Entry 7RU8 (electron microscopy, 3.80 A resolution); this record covers chains H and C of the 3 polymer chains in the assembly.

# Chain H
Protein: CC6.30 Fab heavy chain Fv
From: Homo sapiens
Notes: antibody fragment or engineered binder
Chain sequence (125 residues; numbered 1 to 113 plus 12 insertion-coded residues; the number before each row is that of its first residue; a row labelled like 82A-82C holds insertion residues (82A, then the next letters in order)):
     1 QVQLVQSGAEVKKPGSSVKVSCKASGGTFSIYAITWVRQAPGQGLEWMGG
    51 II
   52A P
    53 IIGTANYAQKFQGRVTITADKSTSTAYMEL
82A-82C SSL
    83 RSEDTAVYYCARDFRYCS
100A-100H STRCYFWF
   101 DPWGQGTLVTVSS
Unresolved in the structure: 113
Disulfide bonds: Cys22-Cys92, Cys99-Cys100D

# Chain C
Protein: Spike glycoprotein
From: Severe acute respiratory syndrome coronavirus 2
UniProtKB: P0DTC2 (SPIKE_SARS2); numbering as in UniProt (aligned over 1-1208)
Chain sequence (1280 residues; each row starts with the number of its first residue):
     1 MFVFLVLLPLVSSQCVNLTTRTQLPPAYTNSFTRGVYYPDKVFRSSVLHS
    51 TQDLFLPFFSNVTWFHAIHVSGTNGTKRFDNPVLPFNDGVYFASTEKSNI
   101 IRGWIFGTTLDSKTQSLLIVNNATNVVIKVCEFQFCNDPFLGVYYHKNNK
   151 SWMESEFRVYSSANNCTFEYVSQPFLMDLEGKQGNFKNLREFVFKNIDGY
   201 FKIYSKHTPINLVRDLPQGFSALEPLVDLPIGINITRFQTLLALHRSYLT
   251 PGDSSSGWTAGAAAYYVGYLQPRTFLLKYNENGTITDAVDCALDPLSETK
   301 CTLKSFTVEKGIYQTSNFRVQPTESIVRFPNITNLCPFGEVFNATRFASV
   351 YAWNRKRISNCVADYSVLYNSASFSTFKCYGVSPTKLNDLCFTNVYADSF
   401 VIRGDEVRQIAPGQTGKIADYNYKLPDDFTGCVIAWNSNNLDSKVGGNYN
   451 YLYRLFRKSNLKPFERDISTEIYQAGSTPCNGVEGFNCYFPLQSYGFQPT
   501 NGVGYQPYRVVVLSFELLHAPATVCGPKKSTNLVKNKCVNFNFNGLTGTG
   551 VLTESNKKFLPFQQFGRDIADTTDAVRDPQTLEILDITPCSFGGVSVITP
   601 GTNTSNQVAVLYQDVNCTEVPVAIHADQLTPTWRVYSTGSNVFQTRAGCL
   651 IGAEHVNNSYECDIPIGAGICASYQTQTNSPGSASSVASQSIIAYTMSLG
   701 AENSCAYSNNSIAIPTNFTISVTTEILPVSMTKTSVDCTMYICGDSTECS
   751 NLLLQYGSFCTQLNRALTGIAVEQDKNTQEVFAQVKQIYKTPPIKDFGGF
   801 NFSQILPDPSKPSKRSPIEDLLFNKVTLADAGFIKQYGDCLGDIAARDLI
   851 CAQKFNGLTVLPPLLTDEMIAQYTSALLAGTICSGWTFGAGPALQIPFPM
   901 QMAYRFNGIGVTQNVLYENQKLIANQFNSAIGKIQDSLSSTPSALGKLQD
   951 VVNQNAQALNTLVKQLSSNFGAISSVLNDILSRLDPPEAEVQIDRLITGR
  1001 LQSLQTYVTQQLIRAAEIRASANLAATKMSECVLGQSKRVDFCGKGYHLM
  1051 SFPQSAPHGVVFLHVTYVPAQEKNFTTAPAICHDGKAHFPREGVFVSNGT
  1101 HWFVTQRNFYEPQIITTDNTFVSGNCDVVIGIVNNTVYDPLQPELDSFKE
  1151 ELDKYFKNHTSPDVDLGDISGINASVVNIQKEIDRLNEVAKNLNESLIDL
  1201 QELGKYEQGSGYIPEAPRDGQAYVRKDGEWVLLSTFLGRSLEVLFQGPGS
  1251 AWSHPQFEKGGGSGGGGSGGSAWSHPQFEK
Unresolved in the structure: 1-332, 388-394, 427-428, 516-1280
Disulfide bonds: Cys336-Cys361, Cys379-Cys432, Cys480-Cys488
Glycans and other covalent adducts: N-acetylglucosamine (NAG) linked to Asn343
Construct notes: engineered mutation Gly682 (Arg in P0DTC2), Ser683 (Arg in P0DTC2), Ser685 (Arg in P0DTC2), Cys705 (Val in P0DTC2), Pro817 (Phe in P0DTC2), Cys883 (Thr in P0DTC2), Pro892 (Ala in P0DTC2), Pro899 (Ala in P0DTC2), Pro942 (Ala in P0DTC2), Pro986 (Lys in P0DTC2), Pro987 (Val in P0DTC2); expression tag (1209-1280)
Curated features (UniProtKB/Swiss-Prot):
  - region: Asn280 to Cys301 (Putative superantigen), Arg403 to Asp405 (Integrin-binding motif), Asn448 to Phe456 (Immunodominant HLA epitope recognized by the CD8+), Pro681, Ala684 (Putative superantigen), Ser816 to Tyr837 (Fusion peptide 1), Lys835 to Phe855 (Fusion peptide 2), Asp1163 to Glu1202 (Heptad repeat 2)
  - site: Arg815, Ser816 (Cleavage)
  - glycosylation: Asn17 (N-linked (GlcNAc...) (complex) asparagine), Asn61 (N-linked (GlcNAc...) (hybrid) asparagine), Asn74 (N-linked (GlcNAc...) (complex) asparagine), Asn122 (N-linked (GlcNAc...) (hybrid) asparagine), Asn149 (N-linked (GlcNAc...) (complex) asparagine), Asn165 (N-linked (GlcNAc...) (complex) asparagine), Asn234 (N-linked (GlcNAc...) (high mannose) asparagine), Asn282 (N-linked (GlcNAc...) (complex) asparagine), Thr323 (O-linked (GalNAc) threonine), Ser325 (O-linked (HexNAc...) serine), Asn331 (N-linked (GlcNAc...) (complex) asparagine), Asn343 (N-linked (GlcNAc...) (complex) asparagine), Asn603 (N-linked (GlcNAc...) (hybrid) asparagine), Asn616 (N-linked (GlcNAc...) (complex) asparagine), Asn657 (N-linked (GlcNAc...) (complex) asparagine), Thr676 (O-linked (GlcNAc...) threonine), Thr678 (O-linked (GlcNAc...) threonine), Asn709 (N-linked (GlcNAc...) (high mannose) asparagine), Asn717 (N-linked (GlcNAc...) (hybrid) asparagine), Asn801 (N-linked (GlcNAc...) (hybrid) asparagine) and 6 more in UniProt
  - natural variant: Leu5 (L5F: In strain: Iota/B.1.526), Ser13 (S13I: In strain: Epsilon/B.1.427/B.1.429), Leu18 (L18F: In strain: Beta/B.1.351, Gamma/P.1 and 1 more), Thr19 (T19I: In strain: Omicron/BQ.1.1, Omicron/XBB.1.5 and 1 more; T19R: In strain: Delta/B.1.617.2, Omicron/BA.2 and 4 more), Thr20 (T20N: In strain: Gamma/P.1), Leu24 to Ala27 (sequence variant, change not given here; In strain: Omicron/BA.2, Omicron/BA.2.12.1 and 6 more), Pro26 (P26S: In strain: Gamma/P.1), Gln52 (Q52H: In strain: Omicron/EG.5.1), Ala67 (A67V: In strain: Eta/B.1.525, Omicron/BA.1), His69 to Val70 (deletion: In strain: Alpha/B.1.1.7, Eta/B.1.525 and 5 more), Gly75 (G75V: In strain: Lambda/C.37), Thr76 (T76I: In strain: Lambda/C.37), 82 further natural variant entries in UniProt
  - mutagenesis: His69 to Val70 (Increased incorporation of cleaved spike into virions), Asn121 (N121Q: Partial loss of biliverdin affinity), Arg190 (R190K: Partial loss of biliverdin affinity), Asn234 (N234Q: Increased resistance to neutralizing antibodies), Asn331 (N331Q: Reduced viral infectivity), Asn343 (N343Q: Reduced viral infectivity), Leu452 (L452R: Increased resistance to neutralizing antibodies. Decreases HLA binding to NF9 epitope. Increased binding affinity to human ACE2), Tyr453 (Y453F: Decreased HLA binding to NF9 epitope. Increased binding affinity to human ACE2), Ala475 (A475V: Increased resistance to neutralizing antibodies), Val483 (V483A: Increased resistance to neutralizing antibodies), Glu484 (E484D: Increased replication in human TMEM106B overexpressing cells), Phe490 (F490L: Increased resistance to neutralizing antibodies and human covalescent sera neutralization), 12 further mutagenesis entries in UniProt
From the paper describing this entry:
  - mutagenesis - E484K: abolished binding to eCC6.30 variants

# How chain H and chain C interact
Pairs across the interface - 31 pairs, chain H then chain C:
  Gln1(H) with Gly446(C)
  Gly27(H) with Tyr449(C)
  Thr28(H) with Tyr449(C), hydrogen bond (backbone-backbone); Ser494(C), hydrogen bond
  Ile31(H) with Leu452(C), hydrophobic; Phe490(C), hydrophobic; Leu492(C); Ser494(C)
  Tyr32(H) with Ser494(C)
  Trp47(H) with Glu484(C)
  Ile52(H) with Phe490(C), hydrophobic
  Ile53(H) with Leu452(C), hydrophobic; Thr470(C); Phe490(C), hydrophobic
  Ile54(H) with Thr470(C); Ile472(C), hydrophobic; Phe490(C), hydrophobic
  Asn58(H) with Gly482(C), hydrogen bond (side chain-backbone)
  Arg97(H) with Phe490(C); Leu492(C), hydrogen bond (side chain-backbone); Gln493(C), hydrogen bond
  Cys99(H) with Leu455(C), hydrophobic; Gln493(C), hydrogen bond
  Thr100B(H) with Phe456(C); Tyr489(C)
  Arg100C(H) with Asn487(C), hydrogen bond; Tyr489(C)
  Cys100D(H) with Phe456(C), hydrophobic; Tyr489(C)
  Phe100F(H) with Gly485(C); Phe486(C), hydrophobic
Also at the interface, not in a pair above, chain H (21 interface residues in all): Gly26, Ala33, Thr35, Asp95, Ser100A
Also at the interface, not in a pair above, chain C (20 interface residues in all): Tyr351, Val445, Val483
From the paper, about this interface:
  - specific contacts: Ile31(H)-Phe490(C) (hydrophobic contact), Ile31(H)-Leu452(C) (hydrophobic contact), Ile52(H)-Phe490(C) (hydrophobic contact), Ile53(H)-Phe490(C) (hydrophobic contact), Ile53(H)-Leu452(C) (hydrophobic contact), Ile54(H)-Phe490(C) (hydrophobic contact), Arg97(H)-Gln493(C) (hydrogen bond)
  - epitope / paratope residues, chain H: Ile31(H), Ile52(H), Ile53(H), Ile54(H), Arg97(H)
  - epitope / paratope residues, chain C: Leu452(C), Phe490(C), Gln493(C)

# Summary
The interface between chain H and chain C involves 21 residues on one side and 20 on the other; the contacts
include 7 hydrogen bonds. Polar pairs include Thr28(H)-Ser494(C), Asn58(H)-Gly482(C) and Arg97(H)-Leu492(C).
The paper describes hydrophobic contacts between Ile31(H) and Phe490(C), Ile31(H) and Leu452(C) and Ile52(H)
and Phe490(C) among others; a hydrogen bond between Arg97(H) and Gln493(C). The paper reports that E484K of
chain C abolishes binding to eCC6.30 variants; epitope/paratope residues Ile31(H), Ile52(H) and Leu452(C)
among others.
Here chain H is CC6.30 Fab heavy chain Fv (Homo sapiens) and chain C is Spike glycoprotein (Severe acute
respiratory syndrome coronavirus 2). Entry 7RU8 (CC6.30 fragment antigen binding in complex with
SARS-CoV-2-6P-Mut7 S protein (RBD/Fv local refinement)) was determined by electron microscopy (same
publication as 7RU1, 7RU2 and 7RU5).
